Entry 5B43 (X-ray diffraction, 2.80 A resolution); this record covers chains A and D of the 4 polymer chains in the assembly.

== Chain A ==
Protein: CRISPR-associated endonuclease Cpf1
Source organism: Acidaminococcus sp. BV3L6
Notes: EC 3.1.-.-
UniProt: U2UMQ6 (CPF1_ACISB); numbering as in UniProt (aligned over 1-1307)
Amino-acid sequence (1310 residues; each row starts with the number of its first residue; numbers below 1 keep their minus sign (Gly-2 is residue -2)):
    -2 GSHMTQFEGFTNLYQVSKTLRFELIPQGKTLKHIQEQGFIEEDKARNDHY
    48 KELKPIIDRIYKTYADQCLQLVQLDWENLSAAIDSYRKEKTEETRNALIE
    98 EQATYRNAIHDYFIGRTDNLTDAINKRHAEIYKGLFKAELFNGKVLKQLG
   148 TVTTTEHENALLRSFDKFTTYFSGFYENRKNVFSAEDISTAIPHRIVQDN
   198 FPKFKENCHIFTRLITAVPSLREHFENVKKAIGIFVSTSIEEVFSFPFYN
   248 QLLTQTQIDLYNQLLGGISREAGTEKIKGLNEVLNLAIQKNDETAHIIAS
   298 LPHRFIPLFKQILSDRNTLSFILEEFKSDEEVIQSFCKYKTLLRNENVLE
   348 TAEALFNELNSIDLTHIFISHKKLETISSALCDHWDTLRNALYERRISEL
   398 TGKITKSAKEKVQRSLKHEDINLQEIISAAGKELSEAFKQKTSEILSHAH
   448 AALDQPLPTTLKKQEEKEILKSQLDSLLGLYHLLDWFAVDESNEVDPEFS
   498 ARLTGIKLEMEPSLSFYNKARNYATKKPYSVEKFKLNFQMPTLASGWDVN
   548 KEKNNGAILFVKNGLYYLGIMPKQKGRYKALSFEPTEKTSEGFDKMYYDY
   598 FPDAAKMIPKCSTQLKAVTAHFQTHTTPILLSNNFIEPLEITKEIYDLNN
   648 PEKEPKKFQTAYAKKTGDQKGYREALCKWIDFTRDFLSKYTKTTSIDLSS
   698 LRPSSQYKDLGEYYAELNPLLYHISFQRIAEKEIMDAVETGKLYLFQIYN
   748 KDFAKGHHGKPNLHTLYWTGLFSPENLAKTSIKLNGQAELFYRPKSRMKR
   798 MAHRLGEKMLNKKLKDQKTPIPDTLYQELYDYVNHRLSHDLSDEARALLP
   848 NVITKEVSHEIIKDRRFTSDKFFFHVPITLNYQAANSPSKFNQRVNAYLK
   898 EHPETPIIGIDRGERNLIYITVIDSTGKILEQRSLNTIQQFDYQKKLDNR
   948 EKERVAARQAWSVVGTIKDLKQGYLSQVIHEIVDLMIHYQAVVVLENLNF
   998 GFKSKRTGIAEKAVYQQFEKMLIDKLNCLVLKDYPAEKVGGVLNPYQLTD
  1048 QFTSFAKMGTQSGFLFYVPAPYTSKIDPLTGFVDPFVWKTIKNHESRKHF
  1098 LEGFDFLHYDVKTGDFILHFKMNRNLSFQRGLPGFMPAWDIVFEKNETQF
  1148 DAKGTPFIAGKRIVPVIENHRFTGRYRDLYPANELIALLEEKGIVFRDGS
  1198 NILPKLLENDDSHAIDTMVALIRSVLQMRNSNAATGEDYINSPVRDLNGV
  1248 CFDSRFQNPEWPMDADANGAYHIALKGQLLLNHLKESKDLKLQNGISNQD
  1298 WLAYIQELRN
Disordered / not traced: -2 to 0, 147-149, 796-803, 996-1009, 1163-1172
Sequence notes: expression tag (-2 to 0)
Bound ions: Na+: Lys757 (shared with 1 residue of chain B)
UniProt features mapped onto this chain:
  - DNA-binding region: Pro599 to Lys607 (PAM-binding on target DNA), Lys780 to Gly783 (Target DNA), Arg951 to Lys968 (Target DNA), Ser1051 to Ala1053 (Target DNA)
  - region: Met1 to Gly35 (WED-I (OBD-I)), Gln941 to Ala957 (Bridge helix)
  - active site: His800 (For pre-crRNA processing), Lys809 (For pre-crRNA processing), Lys860 (For pre-crRNA processing), Asp908 (For DNase activity of RuvC domain), Glu993 (For DNase activity of RuvC domain), Arg1226 (For DNase activity of nuclease domain), Asp1263 (For DNase activity of RuvC domain)
  - binding site (crRNA): Tyr47 to Lys51, Asn175, Arg176, Lys307 to Leu310, Lys752 to His761, Met806 to Asn808
  - site: Arg18 (Binds crRNA), Thr167 (Binds PAM on target DNA), Arg192 (Binds crRNA), Trp382 (Binds crRNA-target DNA heteroduplex), Lys548 (Binds PAM on target DNA), Lys607 (Binds sequence-specific recognition of both target and non-target strand bases in PAM), His872 (Binds crRNA), Gln1014 (Binds target DNA)
  - mutagenesis: Thr167 (T167A: Wild-type to slightly improved guided indel formation), Arg176 (R176A: Decreased guided indel formation), Arg192 (R192A: Decreased guided indel formation), Trp382 (W382A: Nearly complete loss of guided indel formation), Lys548 (K548A: Decreased guided indel formation), Met604 (M604A: Decreased guided indel formation), Lys607 (K607A: Nearly complete loss of guided indel formation, probable loss of PAM recognition), Lys780 (K780A: Nearly complete loss of guided indel formation), Gly783 (G783P: Complete loss of guided indel formation), Asp908 (D908A: No longer provides resistance to plasmids or phage in E.coli; D908P: Complete loss of guided indel formation; neither DNA strand is cleaved in vitro), Arg951 (R951A: Nearly complete loss of guided indel formation), Arg955 (R955A: Partial loss of guided indel formation), 6 further mutagenesis entries in UniProt
From the paper describing this entry:
  - binding site for the 43-nt RNA strand: Arg18, Trp382, Asn759, His761, Met806, Leu807, Asn808, Ile858
  - binding site for the 34-nt DNA strand: Lys548, Pro599, Met604, Lys607, Lys780, Gly783, Arg951, Arg955
  - mutagenesis - R176A, R192A, W382A, K548A, G783P, R951A, W958A, D1235A, D1263A: decreased catalytic activity
  - binding site for the 10-nt DNA strand (chain D): Thr167, Thr539, Lys607
  - specificity-determining residues: Lys607
  - mutagenesis - K607A, D908A, E993A: abolished catalytic activity
  - catalytic residues: Asp908, Glu993, Arg1226, Asp1263
  - contacts within the chain: Lys468-Gln956 (hydrogen bond), Leu471-Trp958, Tyr514-Trp958, Arg518-Trp958, Ala521-Trp958, Thr522-Trp958
  - mutagenesis - S1228A: unchanged catalytic activity
  - mutagenesis - R1226A: abolished catalytic activity on the target strand

== Chain D ==
Molecule: 10-nt DNA strand
Sequence (10 nucleotides; numbered -10 to -1; the number before each row is that of its first residue; numbers below 1 keep their minus sign (DC-10 is residue -10)):
   -10 CAGTCCTTTA

== Interface between chain A and chain D ==
Contacting residue pairs (21):
  Lys134(A) - DT-3(D)  phosphate contact
  Lys134(A) - DT-2(D)  salt bridge to the phosphate
  Ala135(A) - DT-3(D)  hydrogen bond to the phosphate
  Lys164(A) - DC-5(D)  sugar contact
  Lys164(A) - DT-4(D)  phosphate contact
  Phe165(A) - DC-5(D)  phosphate contact
  Phe165(A) - DT-4(D)  hydrogen bond to the phosphate
  Thr166(A) - DT-4(D)  hydrogen bond to the phosphate
  Thr167(A) - DT-4(D)  hydrogen bond to the phosphate
  Thr167(A) - DT-3(D)  base contact
  Pro538(A) - DC-5(D)  phosphate contact
  Thr539(A) - DT-4(D)  base contact
  Lys570(A) - DC-5(D)  salt bridge to the phosphate
  Arg574(A) - DC-6(D)  phosphate contact
  Tyr575(A) - DC-6(D)  hydrogen bond to the phosphate
  Tyr575(A) - DC-5(D)  hydrogen bond to the phosphate
  Lys603(A) - DA-1(D)  sugar contact
  Met604(A) - DA-1(D)  base contact
  Lys607(A) - DT-2(D)  hydrogen bond to the base
  Lys607(A) - DA-1(D)  sugar contact
  Gln611(A) - DA-1(D)  sugar contact
Other interface residues (no listed pair), chain A (19 interface residues in all): Tyr173, Lys550, Pro606, Asn646

== In short ==
19 residues of chain A and 6 residues of chain D are in contact, with 7 hydrogen bonds and 2 salt bridges.
Polar pairs include Lys607(A)-DT-2(D), Ala135(A)-DT-3(D) and Phe165(A)-DT-4(D). The paper reports catalytic
residues Asp908(A), Glu993(A) and Arg1226(A) among others; R176A, R192A and W382A of chain A, among others,
reduce catalytic activity; 14 substitutions were tested in all.
Chain A is CRISPR-associated endonuclease Cpf1 (Acidaminococcus sp. BV3L6) and chain D is a 10-nt DNA strand;
the structure, Crystal structure of Acidaminococcus sp. Cpf1 in complex with crRNA and target DNA, was
determined by X-ray diffraction.
